3D9V - chains A and B; structure by X-ray diffraction, 3.30 A resolution.

== Chain A (and B) ==
Protein: Rho-associated protein kinase 1
Source organism: Homo sapiens
Notes: EC 2.7.11.1; fragment: N-terminal and kinase domain, residues 6-415; chain B of this document is another copy of the same molecule, construct and numbering; everything in this record applies to it too
UniProt: Q13464 (ROCK1_HUMAN); numbering as in UniProt (aligned over 6-415)
Chain sequence (415 residues; row label = number of the first residue in the row):
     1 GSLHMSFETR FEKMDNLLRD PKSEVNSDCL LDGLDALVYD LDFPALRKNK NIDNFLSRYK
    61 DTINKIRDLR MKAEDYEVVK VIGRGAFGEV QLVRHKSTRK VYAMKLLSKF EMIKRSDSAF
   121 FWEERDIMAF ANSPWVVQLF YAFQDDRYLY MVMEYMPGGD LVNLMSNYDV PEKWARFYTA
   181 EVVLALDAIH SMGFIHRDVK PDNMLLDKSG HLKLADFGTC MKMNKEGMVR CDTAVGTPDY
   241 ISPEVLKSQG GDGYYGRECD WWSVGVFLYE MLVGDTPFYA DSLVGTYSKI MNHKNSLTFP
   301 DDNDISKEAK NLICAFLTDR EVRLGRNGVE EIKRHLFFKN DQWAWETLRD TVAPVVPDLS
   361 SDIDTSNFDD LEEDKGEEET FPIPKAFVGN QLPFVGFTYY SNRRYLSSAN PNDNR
Disordered / not traced: 1-5, 406-415 (chain B: 1-4, 403-415)
Sequence notes: expression tag (1-5)
Small-molecule neighbours: H52 ((S)-2-methyl-1-[(4-methyl-5-isoquinoline)sulfonyl]-homopiperazine): Ile82, Gly83, Arg84, Gly85, Val90, Ala103, Val137, Met153, Glu154, Tyr155, Met156, Asp202, Asn203, Leu205, Ala215, Asp216, Phe368

== Chain A / chain B interface ==
Pairs across the interface - 77 pairs, chain A then chain B:
  Phe7(A) with Met71(B), hydrophobic; His95(B); Ser97(B)
  Arg10(A) with Asp68(B); Leu69(B), hydrogen bond (side chain-backbone); Arg70(B), hydrogen bond (side chain-backbone); Lys72(B); Asp75(B), salt bridge
  Met14(A) with Leu31(B), hydrophobic; Ile66(B), hydrophobic; Leu69(B), hydrophobic; Arg70(B)
  Leu17(A) with Ile66(B), hydrophobic
  Glu24(A) with Arg58(B); Tyr59(B), hydrogen bond (backbone-side chain); Thr62(B)
  Val25(A) with Leu34(B), hydrophobic; Tyr59(B), hydrophobic; Thr62(B); Ile66(B), hydrophobic
  Ser27(A) with Leu18(B)
  Leu30(A) with Leu30(B); Leu31(B), hydrophobic
  Leu31(A) with Met14(B), hydrophobic; Leu30(B), hydrophobic
  Leu34(A) with Val25(B), hydrophobic; Leu30(B), hydrophobic
  Leu37(A) with Leu37(B), hydrophobic; Leu392(B), hydrophobic
  Leu41(A) with Phe387(B), hydrophobic
  Asn49(A) with Phe387(B), hydrogen bond (side chain-backbone); Val388(B)
  Asn51(A) with Val388(B), hydrogen bond (side chain-backbone); Gly389(B), hydrogen bond (side chain-backbone); Asn390(B), hydrogen bond; Leu392(B)
  Ile52(A) with Phe387(B), hydrophobic
  Phe55(A) with Leu392(B)
  Arg58(A) with Glu24(B); Trp122(B); Leu392(B), hydrogen bond (side chain-backbone); Val395(B), hydrogen bond (side chain-backbone)
  Tyr59(A) with Glu24(B); Val395(B), hydrogen bond (side chain-backbone)
  Thr62(A) with Glu24(B); Val25(B)
  Ile66(A) with Met14(B), hydrophobic; Val25(B), hydrophobic
  Asp68(A) with Arg10(B), hydrogen bond (backbone-side chain)
  Leu69(A) with Arg10(B), hydrogen bond (backbone-side chain); Met14(B), hydrophobic
  Arg70(A) with Arg10(B), hydrogen bond (backbone-side chain); Met14(B)
  Met71(A) with Phe7(B), hydrophobic
  Lys72(A) with Arg10(B)
  Asp75(A) with Arg10(B), salt bridge
  His95(A) with Phe7(B)
  Ser97(A) with Phe7(B), hydrogen bond (side chain-backbone)
  Trp122(A) with Arg58(B)
  Tyr141(A) with Phe7(B)
  Phe387(A) with Leu41(B), hydrophobic; Ile52(B), hydrophobic; Phe387(B), hydrophobic
  Val388(A) with Asn49(B), hydrogen bond (backbone-side chain); Asn51(B)
  Gly389(A) with Asn51(B)
  Asn390(A) with Asn51(B), hydrogen bond
  Leu392(A) with Leu37(B), hydrophobic; Asn51(B); Phe55(B), hydrophobic; Arg58(B)
  Pro393(A) with Asn51(B); Arg58(B), hydrogen bond (backbone-side chain)
  Val395(A) with Arg58(B), hydrogen bond (backbone-side chain); Tyr59(B)
  Tyr400(A) with Phe7(B), hydrophobic; Phe11(B)
Also at the interface, not in a pair above, chain A (46 interface residues in all): Phe11, Lys13, Leu18, Cys29, Thr98, Ile113, Ser401, Tyr405
Also at the interface, not in a pair above, chain B (44 interface residues in all): Ser6, Lys13, Leu17, Ser27, Thr98, Tyr141, Pro393, Gly396, Tyr400

== Overview ==
46 residues of chain A and 44 residues of chain B are in contact, with 18 hydrogen bonds and 2 salt bridges.
Polar contacts include Arg10(A)-Asp75(B), Arg10(A)-Leu69(B) and Arg10(A)-Arg70(B). Bound to chain A: compound
H52.
Both chains are Rho-associated protein kinase 1 (Homo sapiens). Entry 3D9V (Crystal structure of rock I bound
to H-1152P A di-methylated variant of fasudil) was determined by X-ray diffraction, deposited together with
2ESM and 2ETR.
